7WV3 - chains A and F of the 6 polymer chains in the assembly; structure by electron microscopy, 2.26 A resolution.

# Chain A
Name: Toll-like receptor 3
From: Homo sapiens
UniProtKB: O15455 (TLR3_HUMAN); numbering as in UniProt (aligned over 24-904)
Chain sequence (890 residues; numbered 24 to 913; the number before each row is that of its first residue):
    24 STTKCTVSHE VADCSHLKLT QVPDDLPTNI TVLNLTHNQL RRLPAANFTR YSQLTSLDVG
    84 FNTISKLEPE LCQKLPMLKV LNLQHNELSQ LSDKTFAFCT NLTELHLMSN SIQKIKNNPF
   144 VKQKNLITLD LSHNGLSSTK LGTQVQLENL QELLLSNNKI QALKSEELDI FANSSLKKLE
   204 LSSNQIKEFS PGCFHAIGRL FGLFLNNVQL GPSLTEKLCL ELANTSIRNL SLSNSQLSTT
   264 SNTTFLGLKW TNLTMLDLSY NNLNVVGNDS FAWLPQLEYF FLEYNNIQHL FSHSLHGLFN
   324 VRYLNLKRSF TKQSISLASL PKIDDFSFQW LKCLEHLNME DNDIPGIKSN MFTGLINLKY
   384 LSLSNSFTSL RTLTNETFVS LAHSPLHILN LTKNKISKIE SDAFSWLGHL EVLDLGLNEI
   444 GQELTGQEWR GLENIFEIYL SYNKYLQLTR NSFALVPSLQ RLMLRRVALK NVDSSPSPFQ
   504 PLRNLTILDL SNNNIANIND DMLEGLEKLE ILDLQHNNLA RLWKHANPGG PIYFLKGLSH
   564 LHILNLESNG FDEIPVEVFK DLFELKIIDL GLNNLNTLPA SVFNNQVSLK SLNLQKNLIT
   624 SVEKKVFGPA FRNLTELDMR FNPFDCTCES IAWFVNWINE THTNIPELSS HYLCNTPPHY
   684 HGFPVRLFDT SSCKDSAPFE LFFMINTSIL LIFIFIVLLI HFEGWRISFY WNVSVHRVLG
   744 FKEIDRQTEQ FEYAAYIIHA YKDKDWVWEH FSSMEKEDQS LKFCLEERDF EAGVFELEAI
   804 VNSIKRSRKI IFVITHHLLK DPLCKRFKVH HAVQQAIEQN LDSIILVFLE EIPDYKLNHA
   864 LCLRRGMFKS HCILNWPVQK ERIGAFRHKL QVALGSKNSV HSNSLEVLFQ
Not modelled in the structure: 24-28, 697-913
Disulfide bonds: Cys95-Cys122, Cys649-Cys677
Covalently attached groups: N-acetylglucosamine (NAG) linked to Asn57, Asn196, Asn247, Asn252, Asn265, Asn291, Asn398, Asn413, Asn507
Construct notes: expression tag (905-913)
Swiss-Prot annotation at these positions:
  - modified residue (Phosphotyrosine): Tyr759, Tyr858
  - glycosylation (N-linked (GlcNAc...) asparagine): Asn52, Asn57, Asn70, Asn124, Asn196, Asn247, Asn252, Asn265, Asn275, Asn291, Asn398, Asn413, Asn507, Asn636, Asn662
  - cross-link (Glycyl lysine isopeptide (Lys-Gly)): Lys765 (interchain with G-Cter in ubiquitin), Lys812 (interchain with G-Cter in ubiquitin), Lys831 (interchain with G-Cter in ubiquitin)
  - natural variant: Ser134 (S134P: No effect on IFNL1 induction), Arg251 (R251G: No effect on IFNL1 induction), Pro554 (P554S: In IMD83), Phe732 (F732L: No effect on IFNL1 induction), Glu746 to His904 (deletion: Inhibition of IFNL1 induction), Trp769 to His904 (deletion: Inhibition of IFNL1 induction), Arg867 (R867Q: Inhibition of IFNL1 induction), Met870 (M870V: Inhibition of IFNL1 induction)
  - mutagenesis: Cys95 (C95A: Reduced response to ds-RNA), Cys122 (C122A: Reduced response to ds-RNA), Asn196 (N196G: Reduced expression levels; when associated with R-247), Asn247 (N247R: Reduced response to ds-RNA. Reduced expression levels; when associated with G-196), His539 (H539A: No effect; H539E: Loss of RNA binding. Constitutive activation of NF-kappa-B), Asn541 (N541A: Loss of RNA binding. Abolishes activation of NF-kappa-B), Tyr759 (Y759F: Reduced activation of NF-kappa-B in response to ds-RNA. Reduced induction of IL-8 in response to ds-RNA. Loss of interaction with WDFY1), Lys812 (K812R: Loss of ubiquitination by ZNRF1), Lys831 (K831R: Loss of ubiquitination by TRIM3), Tyr858 (Y858F: Loss of interaction with WDFY1)
From the paper describing this entry:
  - binding site for the 80-nt RNA strand: His39, His60, His539, Asn541

# Chain F
Molecule: 80-nt RNA strand
Sequence (80 nucleotides; row label = number of the first residue in the row):
     1 IIIIIIIIII IIIIIIIIII IIIIIIIIII IIIIIIIIII IIIIIIIIII IIIIIIIIII
    61 IIIIIIIIII IIIIIIIIII

# How chain A and chain F interact
Contacting residue pairs - 7 pairs, chain A then chain F:
  His39(A) with I7(F), salt bridge to the phosphate
  Lys41(A) with I7(F), sugar contact
  Gln62(A) with I6(F), hydrogen bond to the sugar
  Phe84(A) with I6(F), phosphate contact
  Ala519(A) with I27(F), sugar contact
  Arg544(A) with I28(F), sugar contact
  Lys619(A) with I19(F), phosphate contact
Other interface residues (no listed pair), chain A (12 interface residues in all): His60, Asn85, Thr86, Asn517, Asn541
Other interface residues (no listed pair), chain F (8 interface residues in all): I5, I18, I26

# Summary
12 residues of chain A face 8 of chain F across their interface; the contacts include 1 hydrogen bond and 1
salt bridge. Polar contacts include Gln62(A)-I6(F) and His39(A)-I7(F). From the paper: a binding site for the
80-nt RNA strand at His39(A), His60(A) and His539(A) among others.
Here chain A is Toll-like receptor 3 (Homo sapiens) and chain F is an 80-nt RNA strand. Entry 7WV3 (Toll-like
receptor3 linear cluster) was determined by electron microscopy (same publication as 7WV4, 7WV5, 7WVE and
7WVJ).
